8Q95 - chains A and C of the 3 polymer chains in the assembly; structure by X-ray diffraction, 1.60 A resolution.

Chain A:
Protein: Spike protein S1
From: Severe acute respiratory syndrome coronavirus 2
UniProtKB: P0DTC2 (SPIKE_SARS2); residue numbers follow UniProt; this construct covers 334-517
Amino-acid sequence (187 residues; numbered 331 to 517; the number before each row is that of its first residue):
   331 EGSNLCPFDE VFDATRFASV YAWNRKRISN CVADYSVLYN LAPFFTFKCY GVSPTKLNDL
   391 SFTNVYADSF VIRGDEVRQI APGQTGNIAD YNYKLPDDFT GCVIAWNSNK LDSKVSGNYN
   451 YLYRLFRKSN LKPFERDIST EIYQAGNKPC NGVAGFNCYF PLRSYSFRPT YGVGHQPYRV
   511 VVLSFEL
Disordered / not traced: 331-333
Differences from the reference sequence: expression tag (331-333); variant Asp339 (Gly in P0DTC2), Leu371 (Ser in P0DTC2), Pro373 (Ser in P0DTC2), Phe375 (Ser in P0DTC2), Asn417 (Lys in P0DTC2), Lys440 (Asn in P0DTC2), Ser446 (Gly in P0DTC2), Asn477 (Ser in P0DTC2), Lys478 (Thr in P0DTC2), Ala484 (Glu in P0DTC2), Arg493 (Gln in P0DTC2), Ser496 (Gly in P0DTC2), Arg498 (Gln in P0DTC2), Tyr501 (Asn in P0DTC2), His505 (Tyr in P0DTC2); conflict Asp343 (Asn in P0DTC2), Ser391 (Cys in P0DTC2)
Disulfides: Cys336-Cys361, Cys379-Cys432, Cys480-Cys488
Swiss-Prot annotation at these positions:
  - region: Arg403 to Asp405 (Integrin-binding motif), Asn448 to Phe456 (Immunodominant HLA epitope recognized by the CD8+)
  - natural variant: Asp339 (G339D: In strain: Omicron/BA.1, Omicron/BA.2 and 4 more; this construct carries the variant), Arg346 (R346K: In strain: Mu/B.1.621; R346T: In strain: Omicron/BQ.1.1, Omicron/XBB.1.5 and 1 more), Leu368 (L368I: In strain: Omicron/XBB.1.5, Omicron/EG.5.1), Leu371 (S371L: In strain: Omicron/BA.1; this construct carries the variant), Pro373 (S373P: In strain: Omicron/BA.1, Omicron/BA.2 and 7 more; this construct carries the variant), Phe375 (S375F: In strain: Omicron/BA.1, Omicron/BA.2 and 7 more; this construct carries the variant), Thr376 (T376A: In strain: Omicron/BA.2, Omicron/BA.2.12.1 and 5 more), Asp405 (D405N: In strain: Omicron/BA.2, Omicron/BA.2.12.1 and 6 more), Arg408 (R408S: In strain: Omicron/BA.2, Omicron/BA.2.12.1 and 6 more), Asn417 (K417N: In strain: Beta/B.1.351, Omicron/BA.1 and 8 more; this construct carries the variant), Lys440 (N440K: In strain: Omicron/BA.1, Omicron/BA.2 and 7 more; this construct carries the variant), Lys444 (K444T: In strain: Omicron/BQ.1.1), 16 further natural variant entries in UniProt
  - mutagenesis: Leu452 (L452R: Increased resistance to neutralizing antibodies. Decreases HLA binding to NF9 epitope. Increased binding affinity to human ACE2), Tyr453 (Y453F: Decreased HLA binding to NF9 epitope. Increased binding affinity to human ACE2), Ala475 (A475V: Increased resistance to neutralizing antibodies), Val483 (V483A: Increased resistance to neutralizing antibodies), Phe490 (F490L: Increased resistance to neutralizing antibodies and human covalescent sera neutralization)

Chain C:
Protein: Nanobody Ma16B06
From: Vicugna pacos
Notes: antibody fragment or engineered binder
Amino-acid sequence (120 residues; numbered -1 to 118; the number before each row is that of its first residue; numbers below 1 keep their minus sign (Gly-1 is residue -1)):
    -1 GSQVQLVESG GGLVRTGGSL RLSCAASGSI LQIWAMKWYR QAPGLQREWI ATIPNSGEPF
    59 YASSVEGRFT GSRENEETVY LYLNNLEPED TAVYYCEVNE GVPVREYWGQ GTQVTVSSTS
Disordered / not traced: -1 to 0, 117-118
Disulfides: Cys22-Cys94

How chain A and chain C interact:
Pairs across the interface (30):
  Tyr351(A) - Val100(C)
  Lys444(A) - Lys35(C)
  Val445(A) - Trp47(C)  hydrophobic
  Val445(A) - Phe58(C)
  Ser446(A) - Lys35(C)  hydrogen bond
  Ser446(A) - Trp47(C)
  Ser446(A) - Thr50(C)  hydrogen bond (backbone-side chain)
  Ser446(A) - Phe58(C)
  Gly447(A) - Lys35(C)  hydrogen bond (backbone-side chain)
  Tyr449(A) - Ala33(C)  hydrophobic
  Tyr449(A) - Lys35(C)
  Tyr449(A) - Thr50(C)
  Tyr449(A) - Pro52(C)
  Tyr449(A) - Phe58(C)
  Tyr449(A) - Asn97(C)
  Tyr449(A) - Val102(C)
  Asn450(A) - Val102(C)
  Leu452(A) - Trp32(C)  hydrophobic
  Leu452(A) - Val102(C)  hydrophobic
  Thr470(A) - Leu29(C)
  Thr470(A) - Val100(C)
  Phe490(A) - Leu29(C)  hydrophobic
  Phe490(A) - Gln30(C)
  Phe490(A) - Trp32(C)  hydrophobic
  Phe490(A) - Val100(C)  hydrophobic
  Leu492(A) - Trp32(C)
  Leu492(A) - Val100(C)  hydrophobic
  Arg493(A) - Trp32(C)
  Ser494(A) - Trp32(C)
  Arg498(A) - Phe58(C)
Also at the interface, not in a pair above, chain C (16 interface residues in all): Tyr37, Gly99, Pro101, Glu104
The authors on this interface:
  - residue pairs: Phe58(C)-Arg498(A) (cation-pi contact)
  - epitope / paratope residues, chain A: Tyr449(A), Leu452(A), Phe490(A)
  - epitope / paratope residues, chain C: Phe58(C)

Summary:
The interface between chain A and chain C involves 14 residues on one side and 16 on the other, with 3
hydrogen bonds. Polar pairs include Ser446(A)-Lys35(C), Ser446(A)-Thr50(C) and Gly447(A)-Lys35(C). The authors
report a cation-pi contact between Phe58(C) and Arg498(A). From the paper: epitope/paratope residues
Tyr449(A), Leu452(A) and Phe58(C) among others.
Here chain A is Spike protein S1 (Severe acute respiratory syndrome coronavirus 2) and chain C is Nanobody
Ma16B06 (Vicugna pacos). Entry 8Q95 (Crystal structure of the SARS-CoV-2 BA.1 RBD with neutralizing-VHHs
Ma16B06 and Ma3F05) was determined by X-ray diffraction together with 8Q7S and 8Q94 from the same study.
